PDB entry 7CHA | electron microscopy, 3.90 A resolution | chains G and I of the 12 polymer chains in the assembly

== Chain G ==
Name: Probable permease of ABC transporter
Source organism: Pseudomonas aeruginosa (strain ATCC 15692 / DSM 22644 / CIP 104116 / JCM 14847 / LMG 12228 / 1C / PRS 101 / PAO1)
UniProt: Q9HVW2 (Q9HVW2_PSEAE); residues 1-265 here = UniProt positions 1-265
Chain sequence (265 residues; numbered 1 to 265; the number before each row is that of its first residue):
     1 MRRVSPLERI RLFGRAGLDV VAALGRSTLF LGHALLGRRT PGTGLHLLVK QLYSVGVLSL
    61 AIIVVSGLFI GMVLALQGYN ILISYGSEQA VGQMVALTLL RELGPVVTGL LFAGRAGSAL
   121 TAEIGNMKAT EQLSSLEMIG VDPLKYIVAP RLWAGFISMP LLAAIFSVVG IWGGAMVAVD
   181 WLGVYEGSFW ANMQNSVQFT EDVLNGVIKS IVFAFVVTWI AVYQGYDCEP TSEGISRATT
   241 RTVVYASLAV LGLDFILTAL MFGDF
Disordered / not traced: 1-4, 263-265
Residues lining bound ligands:
  - 3-sn-phosphatidic acid (LPP; 2-(hexadecanoyloxy)-1-[(phosphonooxy)methyl]ethyl hexadecanoate), molecule 1: Phe13, Ala16, Gly17, Val20, Val21, Tyr245
  - 3-sn-phosphatidic acid (LPP), molecule 2: Asp19, Val20, Ala23, Leu24, Ser27, Val212, Phe215, Val216, Trp219, Ile220, Tyr223, Gln224, Arg241, Tyr245, Leu248, Ala249, Gly252, Leu253, Phe255, Ile256
  - 3-sn-phosphatidic acid (LPP), molecule 3: Leu58, Ala61, Val65, Leu68
  - 3-sn-phosphatidic acid (LPP), molecule 4: Leu74, Gln77, Ile81, Leu82, Tyr85, Ser87, Ala90, Gln93, Met94, Leu97, Thr98, Glu102
  - 3-sn-phosphatidic acid (LPP), molecule 5: Val244, Tyr245, Leu248

== Chain I ==
Name: Probable ATP-binding component of ABC transporter, P.aeruginosa Mla F
Source organism: Pseudomonas aeruginosa (strain ATCC 15692 / DSM 22644 / CIP 104116 / JCM 14847 / LMG 12228 / 1C / PRS 101 / PAO1)
UniProt: Q9HVW1 (Q9HVW1_PSEAE); residues 1-269 here = UniProt positions 1-269
Chain sequence (269 residues; row label = number of the first residue in the row):
     1 MSTDSAYAVE LKGLTFKRGS RAIFDNIDVR IPRGKVTGIM GPSGCGKTTL LRLIASQLRP
    61 SKGEVWVNGQ NLPQLSRGDL FDMRKQFGVL FQSGALFTDL DVFENVAFPL RVHTQLPEEM
   121 IRDIVLMKLQ AVGLRGAVEL MPDELSGGMK RRVALARAIA LDPQILLYDE PFVGQDPIAM
   181 GVLVRLIRLL NDALGITSIV VSHDLAETAS IADYIYIVGD GRVLGHGTPD VLKETDDPRI
   241 RQFVKGIPDG PVPFHYPARD YRADLLGER
Disordered / not traced: 1-5, 268-269
Residues lining bound ligands: AMP-PNP (ANP; phosphoaminophosphonic acid-adenylate ester): Arg18, Arg21, Ile23, Pro42, Ser43, Gly44, Cys45, Gly46, Lys47, Thr48, Thr49, Glu170, His203

== How chain G and chain I interact ==
Pairs across the interface (32):
  Arg38(G) - Arg77(I)
  Pro41(G) - Phe81(I)  hydrophobic
  Met127(G) - Asp99(I)
  Thr130(G) - Ser93(I)
  Thr130(G) - Ala95(I)
  Glu131(G) - Arg52(I)  salt bridge
  Glu131(G) - Phe91(I)
  Gln132(G) - Ala95(I)
  Gln132(G) - Leu96(I)
  Gln132(G) - Phe97(I)
  Gln132(G) - Thr98(I)
  Ser134(G) - Arg52(I)  hydrogen bond
  Ser134(G) - Gln57(I)
  Ser135(G) - Phe91(I)
  Ser135(G) - Phe97(I)
  Ser135(G) - Arg157(I)
  Leu136(G) - Phe97(I)  hydrophobic
  Leu136(G) - Phe108(I)  hydrophobic
  Glu137(G) - Gln57(I)
  Glu137(G) - Arg84(I)  hydrogen bond (backbone-side chain)
  Met138(G) - Ala55(I)  hydrophobic
  Met138(G) - Gln57(I)
  Met138(G) - Arg84(I)
  Met138(G) - Val89(I)  hydrophobic
  Met138(G) - Phe91(I)  hydrophobic
  Ile139(G) - Arg84(I)
  Ile139(G) - Phe108(I)  hydrophobic
  Ile139(G) - Pro109(I)  hydrophobic
  Ile139(G) - His113(I)  hydrogen bond (backbone-side chain)
  Ile139(G) - Arg157(I)
  Val141(G) - Val112(I)  hydrophobic
  Tyr146(G) - Phe108(I)
Also at the interface, not in a pair above, chain G (19 interface residues in all): Gly42, Gln51, Glu123, Gly140, Arg151
Also at the interface, not in a pair above, chain I (21 interface residues in all): Phe87, Leu100

== Summary ==
The interface between chain G and chain I involves 19 residues on one side and 21 on the other; the contacts
include 3 hydrogen bonds and 1 salt bridge. Polar contacts include Glu131(G)-Arg52(I), Ser134(G)-Arg52(I) and
Glu137(G)-Arg84(I). Ligands of chain G: 5 copies of 3-sn-phosphatidic acid.
Chain G is Probable permease of ABC transporter and chain I is Probable ATP-binding component of ABC
transporter, P.aeruginosa Mla F, both from Pseudomonas aeruginosa (strain ATCC 15692 / DSM 22644 / CIP 104116
/ JCM 14847 / LMG 12228 / 1C / PRS 101 / PAO1); the structure, Cryo-EM structure of P.aeruginosa MlaFEBD with
AMPPNP, was determined by electron microscopy together with 7CH8, 7CH9, 7CH6 and 7CH7 from the same study.
